Entry 3KWQ (X-ray diffraction, 3.50 A resolution); this record covers chains A and E of the 10 polymer chains in the assembly.

# Chain A (and E)
Molecule: Histone H3.2
From: Xenopus laevis
Notes: chain E of this document is another copy of the same molecule, construct and numbering; everything in this record applies to it too
Reference sequence: P84233 (H32_XENLA); residues 38-135 here correspond to UniProt positions 39-136 (UniProt number = residue number + 1)
Chain sequence (98 residues; each row starts with the number of its first residue):
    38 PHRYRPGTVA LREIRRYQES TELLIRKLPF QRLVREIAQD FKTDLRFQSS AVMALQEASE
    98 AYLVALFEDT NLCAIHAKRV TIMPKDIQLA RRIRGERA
Sequence notes: engineered mutation E56 (Lys57 in P84233)
UniProt features mapped onto this chain:
  - modified residue: Y41 (Phosphotyrosine), S57 (Phosphoserine), K64 (N6-(2-hydroxyisobutyryl)lysine), K79 (N6,N6,N6-trimethyllysine), T80 (Phosphothreonine), S86 (Phosphoserine), T107 (Phosphothreonine), K115 (N6-acetyllysine), K122 (N6-(2-hydroxyisobutyryl)lysine)
  - lipidation: C110 (S-palmitoyl cysteine)

# Interface between chain A and chain E
Pairs across the interface (23):
  L109(A) - L126(E)
  L109(A) - R129(E)
  C110(A) - H113(E)  hydrogen bond (backbone-side chain)
  C110(A) - I130(E)  hydrophobic
  H113(A) - C110(E)  hydrogen bond (side chain-backbone)
  H113(A) - A114(E)
  H113(A) - R116(E)
  H113(A) - K122(E)
  H113(A) - D123(E)  salt bridge
  H113(A) - L126(E)
  A114(A) - H113(E)
  R116(A) - H113(E)
  K122(A) - H113(E)
  D123(A) - H113(E)  salt bridge
  L126(A) - H113(E)
  A127(A) - I130(E)
  R129(A) - E105(E)  salt bridge
  R129(A) - D106(E)  salt bridge
  R129(A) - L109(E)
  I130(A) - D106(E)
  I130(A) - C110(E)  hydrophobic
  I130(A) - I130(E)  hydrophobic
  I130(A) - R131(E)
Other interface residues (no listed pair), chain A (13 interface residues in all): D106, R131
Other interface residues (no listed pair), chain E (14 interface residues in all): A127

# Summary
13 residues of chain A and 14 residues of chain E are in contact, with 2 hydrogen bonds and 4 salt bridges.
Among the polar pairs are H113(A)-D123(E), R129(A)-E105(E) and R129(A)-D106(E).
Chain A and chain E are both Histone H3.2 (Xenopus laevis); the structure, Structural characterization of
H3K56Q nucleosomes and nucleosomal arrays, was determined by X-ray diffraction together with 3KXB from the
same study.
